PDB entry 7Q2Z | electron microscopy, 3.20 A resolution | chains E and G of the 4 polymer chains in the assembly

Chain E:
Protein: Condensin complex subunit 3
From: Saccharomyces cerevisiae S288C
Reference sequence: Q06680 (CND3_YEAST); residue numbers follow UniProt; this construct covers 1-1035
Sequence (1035 residues; each row starts with the number of its first residue):
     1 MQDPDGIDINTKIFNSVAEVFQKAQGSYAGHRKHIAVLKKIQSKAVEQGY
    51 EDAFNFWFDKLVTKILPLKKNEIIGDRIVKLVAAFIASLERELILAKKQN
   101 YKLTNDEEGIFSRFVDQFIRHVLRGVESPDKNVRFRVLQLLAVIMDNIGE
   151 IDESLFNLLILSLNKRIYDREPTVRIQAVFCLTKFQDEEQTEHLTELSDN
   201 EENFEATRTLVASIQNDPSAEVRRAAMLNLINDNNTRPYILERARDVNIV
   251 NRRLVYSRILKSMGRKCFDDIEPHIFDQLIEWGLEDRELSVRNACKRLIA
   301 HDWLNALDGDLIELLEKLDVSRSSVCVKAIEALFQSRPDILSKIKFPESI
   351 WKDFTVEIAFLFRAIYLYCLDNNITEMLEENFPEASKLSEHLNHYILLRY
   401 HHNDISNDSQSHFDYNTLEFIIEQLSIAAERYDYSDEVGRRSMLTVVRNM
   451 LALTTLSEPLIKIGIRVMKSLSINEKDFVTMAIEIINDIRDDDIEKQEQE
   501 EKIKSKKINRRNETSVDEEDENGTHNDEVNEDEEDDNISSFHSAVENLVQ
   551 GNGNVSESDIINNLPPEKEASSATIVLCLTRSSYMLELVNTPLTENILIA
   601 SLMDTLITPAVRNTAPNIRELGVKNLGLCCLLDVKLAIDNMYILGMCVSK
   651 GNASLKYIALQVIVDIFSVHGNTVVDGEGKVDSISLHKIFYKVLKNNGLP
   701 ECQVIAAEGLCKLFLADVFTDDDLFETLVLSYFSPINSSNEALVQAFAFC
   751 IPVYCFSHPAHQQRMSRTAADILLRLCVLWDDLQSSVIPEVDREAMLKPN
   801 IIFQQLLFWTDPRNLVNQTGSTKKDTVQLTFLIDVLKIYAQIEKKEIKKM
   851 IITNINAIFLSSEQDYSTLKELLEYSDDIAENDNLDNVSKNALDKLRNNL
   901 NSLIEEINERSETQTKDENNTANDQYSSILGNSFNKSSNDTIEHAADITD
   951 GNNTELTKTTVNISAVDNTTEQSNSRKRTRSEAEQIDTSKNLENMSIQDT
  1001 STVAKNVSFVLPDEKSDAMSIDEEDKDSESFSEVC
Not modelled in the structure: 1-7, 189-204, 403-412, 504-567, 789-790, 912-1035
UniProt features mapped onto this chain:
  - modified residue (Phosphoserine): Ser198, Ser933, Ser981, Ser1008

Chain G:
Molecule: 23-nt DNA strand
Sequence (23 nucleotides; each row starts with the number of its first residue):
     1 AAAAAAAAAAAAAAAAAAAAAAA

Chain E / chain G interface:
Residue-residue contacts (12):
  Tyr28(E) - DA5(G)  phosphate contact
  Tyr28(E) - DA6(G)  phosphate contact
  Arg77(E) - DA6(G)  salt bridge to the phosphate
  Lys80(E) - DA5(G)  salt bridge to the phosphate
  Asn248(E) - DA13(G)  sugar contact
  Asn248(E) - DA14(G)  phosphate contact
  Ile249(E) - DA12(G)  phosphate contact
  Ile249(E) - DA13(G)  phosphate contact
  Ser290(E) - DA12(G)  hydrogen bond to the phosphate
  Asn887(E) - DA20(G)  sugar contact
  Asn887(E) - DA21(G)  phosphate contact
  Val888(E) - DA20(G)  sugar contact
Interface residues without a listed pair, chain E (10 interface residues in all): Pro172, Val250
Interface residues without a listed pair, chain G (8 interface residues in all): DA15

In short:
10 residues of chain E face 8 of chain G across their interface; the contacts include 1 hydrogen bond and 2
salt bridges. Polar contacts include Ser290(E)-DA12(G), Arg77(E)-DA6(G) and Lys80(E)-DA5(G).
Chain E is Condensin complex subunit 3 (Saccharomyces cerevisiae S288C) and chain G is a 23-nt DNA strand; the
structure, Cryo-EM structure of S.cerevisiae condensin Ycg1-Brn1-DNA complex, was determined by electron
microscopy together with 7Q2X and 7Q2Y from the same study.
